PDB entry 6VQO | X-ray diffraction, 3.00 A resolution | chains A and B of the 5 polymer chains in the assembly

== Chain A ==
Name: MHC class I antigen
From: Homo sapiens
UniProt: F6IQS2 (F6IQS2_HUMAN); residues 1-275 here correspond to UniProt positions 25-299 (UniProt number = residue number + 24)
Sequence (293 residues; numbered 0 to 292; the number before each row is that of its first residue; numbering starts at 0):
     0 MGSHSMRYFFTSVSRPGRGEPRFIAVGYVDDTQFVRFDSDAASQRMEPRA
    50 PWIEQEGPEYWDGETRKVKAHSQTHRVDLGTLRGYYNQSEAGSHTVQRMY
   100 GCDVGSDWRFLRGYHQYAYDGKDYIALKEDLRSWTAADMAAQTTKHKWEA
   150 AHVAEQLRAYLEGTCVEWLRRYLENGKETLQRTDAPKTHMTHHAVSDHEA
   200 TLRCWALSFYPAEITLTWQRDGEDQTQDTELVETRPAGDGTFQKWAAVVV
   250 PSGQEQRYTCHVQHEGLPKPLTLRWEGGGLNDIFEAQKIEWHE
Not modelled in the structure: 0-1, 275-292
Sequence notes: expression tag (0, 276-292)
Disulfides: Cys101-Cys164, Cys203-Cys259

== Chain B ==
Name: Beta-2-microglobulin
From: Homo sapiens
UniProt: P61769 (B2MG_HUMAN); residues 2-100 here correspond to UniProt positions 21-119 (UniProt number = residue number + 19)
Sequence (100 residues; row label = number of the first residue in the row):
     1 MIQRTPKIQVYSRHPAENGKSNFLNCYVSGFHPSDIEVDLLKNGERIEKV
    51 EHSDLSFSKDWSFYLLYYTEFTPTEKDEYACRVNHVTLSQPKIVKWDRDM
Sequence notes: initiating methionine (1)
Disulfides: Cys26-Cys81
Swiss-Prot annotation at these positions:
  - modified residue: Gln3 (Pyrrolidone carboxylic acid)
  - glycosylation: Ile2 (N-linked (Glc) (glycation) isoleucine), Lys20 (N-linked (Glc) (glycation) lysine), Lys42 (N-linked (Glc) (glycation) lysine), Lys49 (N-linked (Glc) (glycation) lysine), Lys59 (N-linked (Glc) (glycation) lysine), Lys92 (N-linked (Glc) (glycation) lysine), Lys95 (N-linked (Glc) (glycation) lysine)

== How chain A and chain B interact ==
Pairs across the interface (50):
  Phe8(A) with Ser56(B); Phe57(B)
  Phe9(A) with Phe57(B)
  Thr10(A) with Leu55(B); Phe57(B); Phe63(B)
  Val12(A) with Ser34(B)
  Ile23(A) with Leu55(B), hydrophobic
  Val25(A) with Asp54(B); Leu55(B); Ser56(B)
  Tyr27(A) with Ser56(B), hydrogen bond; Tyr64(B)
  Gln32(A) with Asp54(B)
  Arg35(A) with Asp54(B), salt bridge
  Arg48(A) with Asp54(B), salt bridge
  Thr94(A) with Phe63(B)
  Gln96(A) with His32(B); Phe57(B); Trp61(B), hydrogen bond (side chain-backbone); Phe63(B)
  Arg97(A) with Phe57(B)
  Gln115(A) with Trp61(B)
  Tyr116(A) with Trp61(B)
  Ala117(A) with Trp61(B), hydrophobic
  Asp119(A) with His32(B)
  Gly120(A) with His32(B); Trp61(B)
  Lys121(A) with Met1(B)
  Asp122(A) with Trp61(B), hydrogen bond
  Thr190(A) with Met100(B)
  Arg202(A) with Met100(B), hydrogen bond (side chain-backbone)
  Trp204(A) with Met100(B), hydrogen bond (side chain-backbone)
  Val231(A) with Gln9(B)
  Glu232(A) with Lys7(B); Gln9(B), hydrogen bond (backbone-side chain); Ser29(B), hydrogen bond
  Arg234(A) with Gln9(B), hydrogen bond; Tyr11(B)
  Pro235(A) with Tyr11(B), hydrogen bond (backbone-side chain); Asn25(B), hydrogen bond (backbone-side chain); Tyr27(B)
  Ala236(A) with Arg13(B); Asn25(B), hydrogen bond (backbone-side chain)
  Gly237(A) with Arg13(B), hydrogen bond (backbone-side chain)
  Asp238(A) with Arg13(B); His14(B), salt bridge
  Gln242(A) with Tyr11(B); Ser12(B); Arg13(B), hydrogen bond (side chain-backbone)
Interface residues without a listed pair, chain A (34 interface residues in all): Met98, Thr233, Trp244
Interface residues without a listed pair, chain B (23 interface residues in all): Asp35, Asp60, Leu66

== Overview ==
Chain A and chain B form an interface of 34 and 23 residues respectively, with 13 hydrogen bonds and 3 salt
bridges. Among the polar pairs are Arg35(A)-Asp54(B), Arg48(A)-Asp54(B) and Asp238(A)-His14(B).
Chain A is MHC class I antigen and chain B is Beta-2-microglobulin, both from Homo sapiens; the structure, T
cell receptor-p53-HLA-A2 complex, was determined by X-ray diffraction, deposited together with 6VR1, 6VR5,
6VRM, 6VRN, 6VTC and 6VTH.
